4A62 - chains A and C; structure by X-ray diffraction, 2.20 A resolution.

Chain A:
Molecule: Plasmid segregation protein parm
From: Escherichia coli
UniProtKB: P11904 (PARM_ECOLX); numbering as in UniProt (aligned over 1-320)
Sequence (320 residues; numbered 1 to 320; the number before each row is that of its first residue):
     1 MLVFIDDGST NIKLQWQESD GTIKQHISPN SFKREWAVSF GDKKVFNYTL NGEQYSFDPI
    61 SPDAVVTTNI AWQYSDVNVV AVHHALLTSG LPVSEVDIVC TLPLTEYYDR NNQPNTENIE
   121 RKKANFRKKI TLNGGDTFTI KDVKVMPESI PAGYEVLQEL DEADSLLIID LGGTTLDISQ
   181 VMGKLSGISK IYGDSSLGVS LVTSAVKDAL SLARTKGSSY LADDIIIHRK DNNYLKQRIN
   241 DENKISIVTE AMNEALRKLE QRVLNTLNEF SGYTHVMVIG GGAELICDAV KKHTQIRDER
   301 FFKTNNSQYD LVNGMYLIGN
Construct notes: engineered mutation Ala163 (Leu in P11904)
Ligand contacts: AMP-PNP (ANP; phosphoaminophosphonic acid-adenylate ester): Gly8, Ser9, Thr10, Asn11, Lys13, Gln73, Glu148, Leu171, Gly172, Gly173, Thr174, Thr175, Val199, Thr203, Asp223, Ile226, Ile227, Arg229, Gly280, Gly281, Gly282, Glu284, Leu285, Gln308
What the authors report for this chain:
  - self-association interface (contacts with another copy of this molecule): Glu18 to Gly21

Chain C:
Molecule: Protein stbb
Notes: fragment: c-terminal helix, residues 101-117
UniProtKB: P11906 (STBB_ECOLX); residues 101-117 here = UniProt positions 101-117
Sequence (17 residues; each row starts with the number of its first residue):
   101 EQKSDEETKK NAMKLIN
Not modelled in the structure: 101-104

Chain A / chain C interface:
Contacting residue pairs (27):
  Tyr107(A) - Leu115(C)  hydrogen bond (side chain-backbone)
  Tyr107(A) - Asn117(C)  hydrogen bond
  Tyr108(A) - Leu115(C)
  Lys123(A) - Asn117(C)  hydrogen bond (side chain-backbone)
  Lys144(A) - Ile116(C)
  Val145(A) - Leu115(C)
  Val145(A) - Ile116(C)
  Val145(A) - Asn117(C)  hydrogen bond (backbone-backbone)
  Met146(A) - Leu115(C)
  Met146(A) - Ile116(C)  hydrophobic
  Pro147(A) - Leu115(C)
  Ile150(A) - Leu115(C)  hydrophobic
  Tyr154(A) - Thr108(C)
  Tyr154(A) - Lys109(C)
  Tyr154(A) - Ala112(C)  hydrophobic
  Gln158(A) - Asp105(C)
  Gln158(A) - Thr108(C)
  Glu162(A) - Glu107(C)
  Lys184(A) - Glu107(C)
  Lys184(A) - Thr108(C)
  Lys184(A) - Asn111(C)  hydrogen bond (backbone-side chain)
  Leu185(A) - Asn111(C)  hydrogen bond (backbone-side chain)
  Leu185(A) - Ala112(C)  hydrophobic
  Leu185(A) - Leu115(C)  hydrophobic
  Ser186(A) - Asn111(C)
  Ile318(A) - Ala112(C)  hydrophobic
  Ile318(A) - Met113(C)
Interface residues without a listed pair, chain A (20 interface residues in all): Pro114, Ile119, Pro151, Leu157, Gly319
Interface residues without a listed pair, chain C (11 interface residues in all): Lys114

In short:
20 residues of chain A and 11 residues of chain C are in contact; the contacts include 6 hydrogen bonds. Among
the polar pairs are Tyr107(A)-Leu115(C), Tyr107(A)-Asn117(C) and Lys123(A)-Asn117(C). Ligands of chain A:
AMP-PNP. The paper reports a self-association interface involving Glu18(A).
Chain A is Plasmid segregation protein parm (Escherichia coli) and chain C is Protein stbb; the structure,
ParM from R1 plasmid in complex with peptide from C-terminus of ParR, was determined by X-ray diffraction
together with 4A6J from the same study.
